Entry 7NZ2 (electron microscopy, 11.00 A resolution (very low resolution: no residue pairs are listed; an interface is given only as per-side residue counts)); this record covers chains B3 and L1 of the 44 polymer chains in the assembly.

# Chain B3
Molecule: Chromosome partition protein MukB
From: Photorhabdus thracensis
UniProt: A0A0F7LRY2 (A0A0F7LRY2_9GAMM); numbering as in UniProt (aligned over 1-1482)
Amino-acid sequence (1482 residues; numbered 1 to 1482; the number before each row is that of its first residue):
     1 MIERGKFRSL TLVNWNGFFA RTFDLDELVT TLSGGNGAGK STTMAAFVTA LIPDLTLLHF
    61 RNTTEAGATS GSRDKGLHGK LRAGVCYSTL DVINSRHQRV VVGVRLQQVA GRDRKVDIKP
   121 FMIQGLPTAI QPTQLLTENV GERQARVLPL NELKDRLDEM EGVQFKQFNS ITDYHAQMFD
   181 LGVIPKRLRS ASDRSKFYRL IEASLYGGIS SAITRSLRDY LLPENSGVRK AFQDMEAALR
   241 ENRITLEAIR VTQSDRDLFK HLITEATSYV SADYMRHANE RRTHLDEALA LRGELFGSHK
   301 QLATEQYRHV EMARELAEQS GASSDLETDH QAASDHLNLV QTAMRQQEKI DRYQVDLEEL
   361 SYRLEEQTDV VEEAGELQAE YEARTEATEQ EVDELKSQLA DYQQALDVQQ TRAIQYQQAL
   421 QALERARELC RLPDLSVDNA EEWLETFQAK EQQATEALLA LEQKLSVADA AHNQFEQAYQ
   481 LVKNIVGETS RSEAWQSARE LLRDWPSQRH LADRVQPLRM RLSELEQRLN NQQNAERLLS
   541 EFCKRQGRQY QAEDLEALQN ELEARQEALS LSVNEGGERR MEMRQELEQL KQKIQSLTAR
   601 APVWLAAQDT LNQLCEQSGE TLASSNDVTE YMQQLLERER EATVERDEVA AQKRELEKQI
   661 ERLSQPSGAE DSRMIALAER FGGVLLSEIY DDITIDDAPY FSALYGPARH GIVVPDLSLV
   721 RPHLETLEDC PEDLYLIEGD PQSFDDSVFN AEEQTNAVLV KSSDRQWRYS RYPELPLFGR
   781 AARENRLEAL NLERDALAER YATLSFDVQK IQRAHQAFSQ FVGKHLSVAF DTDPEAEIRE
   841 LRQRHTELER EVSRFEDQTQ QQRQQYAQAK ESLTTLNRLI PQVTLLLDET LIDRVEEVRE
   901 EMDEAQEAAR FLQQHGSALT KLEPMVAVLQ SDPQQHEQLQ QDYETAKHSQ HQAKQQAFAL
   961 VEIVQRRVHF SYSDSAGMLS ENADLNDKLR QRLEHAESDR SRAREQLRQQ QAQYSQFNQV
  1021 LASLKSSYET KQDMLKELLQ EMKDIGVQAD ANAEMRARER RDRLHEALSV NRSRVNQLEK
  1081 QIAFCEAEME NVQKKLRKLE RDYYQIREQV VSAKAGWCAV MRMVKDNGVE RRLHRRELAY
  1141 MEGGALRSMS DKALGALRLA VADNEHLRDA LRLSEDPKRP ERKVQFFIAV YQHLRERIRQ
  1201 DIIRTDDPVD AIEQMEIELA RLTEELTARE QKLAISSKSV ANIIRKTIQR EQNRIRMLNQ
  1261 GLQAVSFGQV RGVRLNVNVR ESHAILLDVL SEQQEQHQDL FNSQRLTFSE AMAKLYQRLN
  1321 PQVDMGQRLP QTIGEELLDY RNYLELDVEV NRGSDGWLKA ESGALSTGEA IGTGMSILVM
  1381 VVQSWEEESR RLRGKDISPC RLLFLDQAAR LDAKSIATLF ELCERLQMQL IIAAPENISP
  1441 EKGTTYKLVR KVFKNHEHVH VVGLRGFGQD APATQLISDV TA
Disordered / not traced: 1, 1469-1482
Construct notes: engineered mutation Gln1407 (Glu in A0A0F7LRY2)
Metal / ion sites: Mg2+: Ser41 (together with ATP)
Small-molecule neighbours:
  - ATP, molecule 1: Asn16, Asn36, Gly37, Ala38, Gly39, Lys40, Ser41, Thr42, Gly76, Gly79, Lys80, Asp1406, Gln1407, Arg1450
  - ATP, molecule 2: Gln1269, Arg1352, Gly1363, Ala1364, Leu1365, Ser1366, Thr1367, Gly1368, Glu1369
  - 4'-phosphopantetheine (PNS), molecule 1: Leu289, Ala290, Gly293
  - 4'-phosphopantetheine (PNS), molecule 2: Arg839, Arg842, Gln843
What the authors report for this chain:
  - mutagenesis - E1407Q: decreased catalytic activity (citing earlier work)
  - mutagenesis - S1366R, D1406A: abolished growth

# Chain L1
Molecule: matS2 DNA 80 b, oligo FBA770
Sequence (80 nucleotides; each row starts with the number of its first residue):
     1 TGCCGTTACA ATGTAACAGT GGCGGGTAAT CCAGAGCCAG ACGAGCACTA CGAACAACTA
    61 ATGCCTACTT TACAGGCGAG
Disordered / not traced: 78-80

# Interface between chain B3 and chain L1
At this resolution (11 A) residue pairs are not listed: 15 residues of chain B3 and 8 of chain L1 lie at the interface.

# Summary
15 residues of chain B3 face 8 of chain L1 across their interface. Ligands of chain B3: ATP and
4'-phosphopantetheine. The paper reports that S1366R and D1406A of chain B3 abolish growth; E1407Q of chain B3
reduces catalytic activity.
Here chain B3 is Chromosome partition protein MukB (Photorhabdus thracensis) and chain L1 is matS2 DNA 80 b,
oligo FBA770. Entry 7NZ2 (Cryo-EM structure of the MukBEF-MatP-DNA tetrad) was determined by electron
microscopy, deposited together with 7NYW, 7NYX, 7NYY, 7NYZ, 7NZ0, 7NZ3 and 7NZ4.
